5T33 - chains H and G of the 3 polymer chains in the assembly; structure by X-ray diffraction, 3.21 A resolution.

Chain H:
Name: CAP257-RH1 heavy chain
Organism: Homo sapiens
Amino-acid sequence (223 residues; row label = number of the first residue in the row; a row labelled like 82A-82C holds insertion residues (82A, then the next letters in order)):
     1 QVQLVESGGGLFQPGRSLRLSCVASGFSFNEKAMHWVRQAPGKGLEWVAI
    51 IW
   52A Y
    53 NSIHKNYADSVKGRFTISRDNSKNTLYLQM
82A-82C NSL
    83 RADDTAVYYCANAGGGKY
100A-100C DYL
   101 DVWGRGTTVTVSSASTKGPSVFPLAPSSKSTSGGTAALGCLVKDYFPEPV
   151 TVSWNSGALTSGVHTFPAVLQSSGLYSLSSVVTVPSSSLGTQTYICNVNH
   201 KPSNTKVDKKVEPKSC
Cystine bridges: Cys-22/Cys-92, Cys-140/Cys-196

Chain G:
Name: RHPA gp120 core
Organism: Human immunodeficiency virus
Amino-acid sequence (357 residues; row label = number of the first residue in the row; note: 92 numbers in that range are skipped by the numbering (no residue carries them; nothing is unmodelled there)):
    44 VWKEANTTLFCASDAKAYDTEAHNVWATHACVPTDPNPQEVVLENVTENF
    94 NMWKNHMVEQMHEDIISLWDQSLKPCVKLTG
   199 GVITQACPKISFEPIPIHYCAPAGFAILKCNDKKFNGTGPCTNVSTVQCT
   249 HGIRPVVSTQLLLNGSLAEEEVVIRSENFTNNVKNIIVQLNESVQINCTR
   299 HNNGGSGSGGDIRQA
   330 HCNISREKWQNTLKQIVKKLREQFK
   356 NKTIAFAPSSGGDPEIVMHSFNCNGEFFYCNTTKLFTSTWNSTWNSTWNN
   406 TEGSNSTVITLPCRIRQIINMWQEVGKAMYAPPIQGQIKCSSNITGLLLT
   456 RDGGVDTT
   465 KETFRPGGGNMKDNWRSELYKYKVVRIE
Unresolved in the structure: 44, 298-313, 397-412, 440-444
Cystine bridges: Cys-54/Cys-74, Cys-119/Cys-205, Cys-218/Cys-247, Cys-228/Cys-239, Cys-296/Cys-331, Cys-378/Cys-445, Cys-385/Cys-418
Glycans and other covalent adducts: N-acetylglucosamine (NAG) linked to Asn-49, Asn-88, Asn-234, Asn-241, Asn-289, Asn-295, Asn-386, Asn-448; glycan linked to Asn-262, Asn-276

How chain H and chain G interact:
Residue-residue contacts (17):
  Glu-31(H) / Asn-279(G)
  Glu-31(H) / Val-281(G)
  Glu-31(H) / Lys-282(G)  salt bridge
  Tyr-52A(H) / Val-281(G)  hydrophobic
  Ile-55(H) / Gly-366(G)
  Ile-55(H) / Gly-367(G)
  His-56(H) / Ser-365(G)  hydrogen bond (side chain-backbone)
  His-56(H) / Gly-366(G)
  Gly-98(H) / Asn-280(G)  hydrogen bond (backbone-side chain)
  Lys-99(H) / Asn-280(G)
  Lys-99(H) / Thr-455(G)
  Lys-99(H) / Arg-456(G)  hydrogen bond (side chain-backbone)
  Lys-99(H) / Asp-457(G)  salt bridge
  Tyr-100(H) / Gly-459(G)
  Asp-100A(H) / Asn-280(G)  hydrogen bond
  Asp-100A(H) / Gly-458(G)
  Asp-100A(H) / Gly-459(G)  hydrogen bond (side chain-backbone)
Also at the interface, not in a pair above, chain H (9 interface residues in all): Gly-97

In short:
9 residues of chain H and 12 residues of chain G are in contact, with 5 hydrogen bonds and 2 salt bridges.
Polar contacts include Glu-31(H)/Lys-282(G), Lys-99(H)/Asp-457(G) and His-56(H)/Ser-365(G).
N-acetylglucosamine is covalently linked to Asn-49(G), Asn-88(G), Asn-234(G), Asn-241(G), Asn-289(G) and
Asn-295(G) and 2 more.
Here chain H is CAP257-RH1 heavy chain (Homo sapiens) and chain G is RHPA gp120 core (Human immunodeficiency
virus). Entry 5T33 (Crystal structure of strain-specific glycan-dependent CD4 binding site-directed
neutralizing antibody CAP257-RH1, in complex with HIV-1 strain ...) was determined by X-ray diffraction.
